PDB entry 3CCR | X-ray diffraction, 3.00 A resolution | chains Y and 0 of the 31 polymer chains in the assembly

Chain Y:
Protein: 50S ribosomal protein L32e
Organism: Haloarcula marismortui
UniProtKB: P12736 (RL32_HALMA); residues 0-240 here correspond to UniProt positions 1-241 (UniProt number = residue number + 1)
Sequence (241 residues; each row starts with the number of its first residue; numbering starts at 0):
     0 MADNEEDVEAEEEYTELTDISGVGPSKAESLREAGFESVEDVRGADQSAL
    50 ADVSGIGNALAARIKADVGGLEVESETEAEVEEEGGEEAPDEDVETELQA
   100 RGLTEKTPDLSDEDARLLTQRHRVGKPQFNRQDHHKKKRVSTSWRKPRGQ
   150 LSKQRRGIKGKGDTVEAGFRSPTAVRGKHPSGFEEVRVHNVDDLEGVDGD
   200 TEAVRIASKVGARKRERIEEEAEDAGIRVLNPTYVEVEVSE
Unresolved in the structure: 0-94, 237-240
Metal / ion sites: Mg2+: His133, Lys136

Chain 0:
Molecule: 23S ribosomal RNA
Organism: Haloarcula marismortui
Notes: engineered mutation(s): G2099A, A2488C
Sequence (2923 nucleotides; row label = number of the first residue in the row):
     1 GUUGGCUACUAUGCCAGCUGGUGGAUUGCUCGGCUCAGGCGCUGAUGAAG
    51 GACGUGCCAAGCUGCGAUAAGCUGUGGGGAGCCGCACGGAGGCGAAGAAC
   101 CACAGAUUUCCGAAUGAGAAUCUCUCUAACAAUUGCUUCGCGCAAUGAGG
   151 AACCCCGAGAACUGAAACAUCUCAGUAUCGGGAGGAACAGAAAACGCAAC
   201 GUGAUGUCGUUAGUAACCGCGAGUGAACGCGAUACAGCCCAAACCGAAGC
   251 CCUCACGGGCAAUGUGGUGUCAGGGCUACCUCUCAUCAGCCGACCGUCUU
   301 CACGAAGUCUCUUGGAAUAGAGCGUGAUACAGGGUGACAACCCCGUACUG
   351 AAGACCAGUACGCUGUGCGGUAGUGCCAGAGUAGCGGGGGUUGGAUAUCC
   401 CUCGCGAAUAACGCAGGCAUCGACUGCGAAGGCUAAACACAACCUGAGAC
   451 CGAUAGUGAACAAGUAGUGUGAACGAACGCUGCAAAGUACCCUCAGAAGG
   501 GAGGCGAAAUAGAGCAUGAAAUCAGUUGGCGAUCGAGCGACAGGGCAUAC
   551 AAGGUCCCUUGACGAAUGACCGAGACGCGAGUCUCCAGUAAGACUCACGG
   601 GAAGCCGAUGUUCUGUCGUACGUUUUGAAAAACGAGCCAGGGAGUGUGUC
   651 UGUAUGGCAAGUCUAACCGGAGUAUCCGGGGAGGCACAGGGAAACCGACA
   701 UGGCCGCAGGGCUUUGCCCGAGGGCCGCCGUCUUCAAGGGCGGGGAGCCA
   751 UGUGGACACGACCCGAAUCCGGACGAUCUACGCAUGGACAAGAUGAAGCG
   801 UGCCGAAAGGCACGUGGAAGUCUGUUAGAGUUGGUGUCCUACAAUACCCU
   851 CUCGUGAUCUAUGUGUAGGGGUGAAAGGCCCAUCGAGUCCGGCAACAGCU
   901 GGUUCCAAUCGAAACAUGUCGAAGCAUGACCUCCGCCGAGGUAGUCUGUG
   951 AGGUAGAGCGACCGAUUGGUGUGUCCGCCUCCGAGAGGAGUCGGCACACC
  1001 UGUCAAACUCCAAACUUACAGACGCUGUUUGACGCGGGGAUUCCGGUGCG
  1051 CGGGGUAAGCCUGUGUACCAGGAGGGGAACAACCCAGAGAUAGGUUAAGG
  1101 UCCCCAAGUGUGGAUUAAGUGUAAUCCUCUGAAGGUGGUCUCGAGCCCUA
  1151 GACAGCCGGGAGGUGAGCUUAGAAGCAGCUACCCUCUAAGAAAAGCGUAA
  1201 CAGCUUACCGGCCGAGGUUUGAGGCGCCCAAAAUGAUCGGGACUCAAAUC
  1251 CACCACCGAGACCUGUCCGUACCACUCAUACUGGUAAUCGAGUAGAUUGG
  1301 CGCUCUAAUUGGAUGGAAGCAGGGGCGAGAGCUCCUGUGGACCGAUUAGU
  1351 GACGAAAAUCCUGGCCAUAGUAGCAGCGAUAGUCGGGUGAGAACCCCGAC
  1401 GGCCUAAUGGAUAAGGGUUCCUCAGCACUGCUGAUCAGCUGAGGGUUAGC
  1451 CGGUCCUAAGUCUCACCGCAACUCGACUGAGACGAAAUGGGAAACAGGUU
  1501 AAUAUUCCUGUGCCAUCAUGCAGUGAAAGUUGACGCCCUGGGGUCGAUCA
  1551 CGCCGGGCAUUCGCCCGGUCGAACCGUCCAACUCCGUGGAAGCCGUAAUG
  1601 GCAGGAAGCGGACGAACGGCGGCAUAGGGAAACGUGAUUCAACCUGGGGC
  1651 CCAUGAAAAGACGAGCAUGAUGUCCGUACCGAGAACCGACACAGGUGUCC
  1701 AUGGCGGCGAAAGCCAAGGCCUGUCGGGAGCAACCAACGUUAGGGAAUUC
  1751 GGCAAGUUAGUCCCGUACCUUCGGAAGAAGGGAUGCCUGCUCCGGAACGG
  1801 AGCAGGUCGCAGUGACUCGGAAGCUCGGACUGUCUAGUAACAACAUAGGU
  1851 GACCGCAAAUCCGCAAGGACUCGUACGGUCACUGAAUCCUGCCCAGUGCA
  1901 GGUAUCUGAACACCUCGUACAAGAGGACGAAGGACCUGUCAACGGCGGGG
  1951 GUAACUAUGACCCUCUUAAGGUAGCGUAGUACCUUGCCGCAUCAGUAGCG
  2001 GCUUGCAUGAAUGGAUUAACCAGAGCUUCACUGUCCCAACGUUGGGCCCG
  2051 GUGAACUGUACAUUCCAGUGCGGAGUCUGGAGACACCCAGGGGGAAGCAA
  2101 AGACCCUAUGGAGCUUUACUGCAGGCUGUCGCUGAGACGUGGUCGCCGAU
  2151 GUGCAGCAUAGGUAGGAGUCGUUACAGAGGUACCCGCGCUAGCGGGCCAC
  2201 CCAGACAACAGUGAAAUACUACCCGUCGGUGACUGCGACUCUCACUCCGG
  2251 GAGGAGGACACCGAUAGCCGGGCAGUUUGACUGGGGCGGUACGCGCUCGA
  2301 AAAGAUAUCGAGCGCGCCCUAUGGUCAUCUCAGCCGGGACAGAGACCCGG
  2351 CGAAGAGUGCAAGAGCAAAAGAUGACUUGACAGUGUUCUUCCCAACGAGG
  2401 AACGCUGACGCGAAAGCGUGGUCUAGCGAACCAAUUAGCCUGCUUGAUGC
  2451 GGGCAAUUGAUGACAGAAAAGCUACCCUAGGGAUAACCGAGUCGUCACUC
  2501 GCAAGAGCACAUAUCGACCGAGUGGCUUGCUACCUCGAUGUCGGUUCCCU
  2551 CCAUCCUGCCCGUGCAGAAGCGGGCAAGGGUGAGGUUGUUCGCCUAUUAA
  2601 AGGAGGUCGUGAGCUGGGUUUAGACCGUCGUGAGACAGGUCGGCUGCUAU
  2651 CUACUGGGUGUGUAAUGGUGUCUGACAAGAACGACCGUAUAGUACGAGAG
  2701 GAACUACGGUUGGUGGCCACUGGUGUACCGGUUGUUCGAGAGAGCACGUG
  2751 CCGGGUAGCCACGCCACACGGGGUAAGAGCUGAACGCAUCUAAGCUCGAA
  2801 ACCCACUUGGAAAAGAGACACCGCCGAGGUCCCGCGUACAAGACGCGGUC
  2851 GAUAGACUCGGGGUGUGCGCGUCGAGGUAACGAGACGUUAAGCCCACGAG
  2901 CACUAACAGACCAAAGCCAUCAU
Unresolved in the structure: 1-9, 126-127, 715, 971-998, 1560, 1952-1963, 2137-2236, 2339-2343, 2665-2666, 2915-2923
Modified positions: 1MA (6-hydro-1-methyladenosine-5'-monophosphate) at position 628, OMU (o2'-methyluridine 5'-monophosphate) at position 2587, OMG (o2'-methylguanosine-5'-monophosphate) at position 2588, UR3 (3-methyluridine-5'-monophoshate) at position 2619, PSU (pseudouridine-5'-monophosphate) at position 2621
Metal / ion sites: Na+ site 1: U12 (shared with 2 residues of chain R); Mg2+ site 1 near G28 (its only coordinating residue here); Na+ site 2: C40, G41, C443; Na+ site 3: A45, U146; Na+ site 4: G56, A59, G61; Sr2+ site 1: A86, C87 (shared with 1 residue of chain T); Na+ site 5 near U108 (its only coordinating residue here); Mg2+ site 2 near U115 (its only coordinating residue here); Na+ site 6 near C141 (its only coordinating residue here); Mg2+ site 3: C162, U163, U2276; Na+ site 7: A165, A166, A167; Mg2+ site 4: A166, G219; 68 more Mg2+ sites not listed; 54 more Na+ sites not listed; 2 more K+ sites not listed; 51 more Sr2+ sites not listed

How chain Y and chain 0 interact:
Pairs across the interface - 172 pairs, chain Y then chain 0:
  Arg115(Y) with U1266(0), hydrogen bond to the phosphate
  Leu116(Y) with C1267(0), sugar contact
  Gln119(Y) with U1266(0), hydrogen bond to the sugar; C1267(0), sugar contact
  Arg120(Y) with C1326(0), salt bridge to the phosphate; G1327(0), salt bridge to the phosphate
  His121(Y) with U555(0), phosphate contact; C556(0), salt bridge to the phosphate
  Arg122(Y) with C594(0), hydrogen bond to the phosphate; U595(0), salt bridge to the phosphate
  Val123(Y) with U1091(0), sugar contact
  Lys125(Y) with G1327(0), base contact; A1328(0), sugar contact; G1329(0), salt bridge to the phosphate
  Pro126(Y) with C541(0), phosphate contact
  Gln127(Y) with A540(0), hydrogen bond to the phosphate; C541(0), hydrogen bond to the phosphate
  Phe128(Y) with A1328(0), sugar contact; G1329(0), phosphate contact
  Arg130(Y) with A1356(0), salt bridge to the phosphate
  Gln131(Y) with C621(0), hydrogen bond to the phosphate; G622(0), hydrogen bond to the phosphate
  Asp132(Y) with A620(0), hydrogen bond to the sugar; C621(0), sugar contact; A1356(0), base contact
  His134(Y) with C538(0), salt bridge to the phosphate; G539(0), hydrogen bond to the sugar
  Lys135(Y) with G537(0), hydrogen bond to the sugar; C538(0), salt bridge to the phosphate; A620(0), hydrogen bond to the sugar
  Lys136(Y) with C637(0), salt bridge to the phosphate; C638(0), phosphate contact; A1356(0), base contact; U2059(0), hydrogen bond to the sugar
  Lys137(Y) with A521(0), salt bridge to the phosphate; U522(0), salt bridge to the phosphate; C638(0), phosphate contact
  Arg138(Y) with C637(0), salt bridge to the phosphate; C638(0), salt bridge to the phosphate; A639(0), phosphate contact; A1356(0), hydrogen bond to the base
  Val139(Y) with A1356(0), base contact
  Ser142(Y) with A1330(0), hydrogen bond to the phosphate; G1331(0), hydrogen bond to the phosphate
  Trp143(Y) with C906(0), phosphate contact; A907(0), hydrogen bond to the phosphate; G1329(0), phosphate contact; A1330(0), hydrogen bond to the phosphate
  Arg144(Y) with C905(0), salt bridge to the phosphate; C906(0), phosphate contact; A1330(0), hydrogen bond to the phosphate; G1331(0), salt bridge to the phosphate
  Lys145(Y) with C906(0), hydrogen bond to the phosphate; A907(0), phosphate contact
  Arg147(Y) with C906(0), salt bridge to the phosphate
  Gly148(Y) with G622(0), hydrogen bond to the phosphate; U623(0), phosphate contact
  Gln149(Y) with U623(0), hydrogen bond to the phosphate; G1071(0), phosphate contact; U1293(0), hydrogen bond to the sugar
  Leu150(Y) with U623(0), base contact; U624(0), base contact; U625(0), base contact; 1MA_628(0), sugar contact
  Ser151(Y) with C621(0), phosphate contact; G622(0), phosphate contact
  Lys152(Y) with A620(0), phosphate contact; C621(0), salt bridge to the phosphate; A629(0), salt bridge to the phosphate
  Arg154(Y) with G1071(0), sugar contact; G1072(0), salt bridge to the phosphate; U1293(0), sugar contact
  Arg155(Y) with G1072(0), phosphate contact; A1073(0), sugar contact
  Gly156(Y) with A1073(0), hydrogen bond to the sugar
  Ile157(Y) with A1073(0), phosphate contact; G1074(0), phosphate contact
  Lys158(Y) with C617(0), hydrogen bond to the sugar; G618(0), sugar contact; G1074(0), hydrogen bond to the phosphate; G1075(0), salt bridge to the phosphate; G1260(0), base contact
  Gly159(Y) with G539(0), hydrogen bond to the base; A540(0), sugar contact; C617(0), base contact
  Lys160(Y) with G537(0), sugar contact; C538(0), salt bridge to the phosphate; G618(0), hydrogen bond to the sugar; A620(0), salt bridge to the phosphate
  Gly161(Y) with A540(0), sugar contact
  Val164(Y) with A907(0), phosphate contact; A1328(0), sugar contact; G1329(0), sugar contact
  Glu165(Y) with A908(0), phosphate contact; G1089(0), sugar contact; A1328(0), base contact
  Ala166(Y) with A908(0), hydrogen bond to the phosphate; C1268(0), hydrogen bond to the sugar; G1269(0), sugar contact; A1328(0), base contact
  Gly167(Y) with G1089(0), hydrogen bond to the base; A1090(0), sugar contact; C1268(0), base contact
  Phe168(Y) with A1090(0), sugar contact; A1328(0), sugar contact
  Arg169(Y) with C1268(0), sugar contact; G1327(0), hydrogen bond to the phosphate; A1328(0), salt bridge to the phosphate; G1329(0), hydrogen bond to the base
  Ser170(Y) with C1268(0), sugar contact; G1327(0), phosphate contact; A1328(0), hydrogen bond to the phosphate
  Pro171(Y) with C1267(0), sugar contact; C1268(0), phosphate contact
  Thr172(Y) with C1268(0), hydrogen bond to the phosphate; G1269(0), phosphate contact
  Arg175(Y) with C1268(0), hydrogen bond to the phosphate; G1269(0), salt bridge to the phosphate; G1327(0), phosphate contact; A1328(0), salt bridge to the phosphate
  Gly176(Y) with C1326(0), phosphate contact; G1327(0), hydrogen bond to the phosphate
  Lys177(Y) with C1326(0), sugar contact
  His178(Y) with G553(0), salt bridge to the phosphate; G554(0), salt bridge to the phosphate
  Pro179(Y) with G553(0), sugar contact; U555(0), phosphate contact; G1325(0), sugar contact
  Ser180(Y) with G554(0), phosphate contact
  Arg186(Y) with U1333(0), hydrogen bond to the phosphate; C1334(0), salt bridge to the phosphate
  His188(Y) with G1311(0), sugar contact; G1312(0), sugar contact
  Asn189(Y) with G1311(0), phosphate contact; G1312(0), phosphate contact
  Arg204(Y) with A552(0), hydrogen bond to the sugar; G553(0), salt bridge to the phosphate; G1324(0), base contact; U1333(0), sugar contact; C1334(0), hydrogen bond to the sugar
  Ile205(Y) with C1334(0), sugar contact
  Ala206(Y) with C1334(0), phosphate contact
  Ser207(Y) with C1334(0), hydrogen bond to the phosphate; C1335(0), phosphate contact
  Lys208(Y) with G1312(0), hydrogen bond to the sugar; A1313(0), sugar contact; A1317(0), phosphate contact; A1318(0), phosphate contact; C1343(0), hydrogen bond to the sugar; G1344(0), sugar contact
  Val209(Y) with G1312(0), hydrogen bond to the sugar; A1313(0), phosphate contact
  Gly210(Y) with A1313(0), hydrogen bond to the phosphate; U1314(0), phosphate contact; G1316(0), phosphate contact
  Ala211(Y) with G1315(0), hydrogen bond to the phosphate; G1316(0), hydrogen bond to the phosphate
  Arg212(Y) with G320(0), hydrogen bond to the sugar; G1315(0), hydrogen bond to the sugar
  Lys213(Y) with G1312(0), salt bridge to the phosphate; A1313(0), salt bridge to the phosphate
  Arg214(Y) with C1335(0), salt bridge to the phosphate
  Glu215(Y) with G1315(0), hydrogen bond to the base
  Arg216(Y) with G320(0), sugar contact
  Arg227(Y) with G554(0), salt bridge to the phosphate
  Leu229(Y) with A552(0), sugar contact; G553(0), phosphate contact
  Asn230(Y) with C1334(0), phosphate contact; C1335(0), phosphate contact
  Pro231(Y) with A552(0), phosphate contact
  Tyr233(Y) with A551(0), phosphate contact; A552(0), hydrogen bond to the phosphate
Interface residues without a listed pair, chain Y (77 interface residues in all): Glu112, Thr118, Asp162
Interface residues without a listed pair, chain 0 (78 interface residues in all): C596, G636, A1070, G1290, G1292, A1294, A1357, A2060

In short:
Chain Y and chain 0 form an interface of 77 and 78 residues respectively, with 50 hydrogen bonds and 33 salt
bridges. Polar pairs include Arg138(Y)-A1356(0), Gly159(Y)-G539(0) and Gly167(Y)-G1089(0). A86(0) and C87(0)
form the Sr2+ site 1. His133(Y) and Lys136(Y) form the Mg2+ site.
Chain Y is 50S ribosomal protein L32e and chain 0 is 23S ribosomal RNA, both from Haloarcula marismortui; the
structure, Structure of Anisomycin resistant 50S Ribosomal Subunit: 23S rRNA mutation A2488C. Density for
anisomycin is visible ..., was determined by X-ray diffraction, deposited together with 3CC2, 3CC4, 3CC7,
3CCE, 3CCJ, 3CCL and 6 further entries.
